Entry 7L5S (X-ray diffraction, 2.09 A resolution); this record covers chain A.

Chain A:
Protein: Trimethylamine-N-oxide reductase
Source organism: Haemophilus influenzae
Notes: EC 1.7.2.3
Reference sequence: A0A2S9RK57 (A0A2S9RK57_HAEIF); residues 41-825 here = UniProt positions 41-825
Amino-acid sequence (813 residues; row label = number of the first residue in the row):
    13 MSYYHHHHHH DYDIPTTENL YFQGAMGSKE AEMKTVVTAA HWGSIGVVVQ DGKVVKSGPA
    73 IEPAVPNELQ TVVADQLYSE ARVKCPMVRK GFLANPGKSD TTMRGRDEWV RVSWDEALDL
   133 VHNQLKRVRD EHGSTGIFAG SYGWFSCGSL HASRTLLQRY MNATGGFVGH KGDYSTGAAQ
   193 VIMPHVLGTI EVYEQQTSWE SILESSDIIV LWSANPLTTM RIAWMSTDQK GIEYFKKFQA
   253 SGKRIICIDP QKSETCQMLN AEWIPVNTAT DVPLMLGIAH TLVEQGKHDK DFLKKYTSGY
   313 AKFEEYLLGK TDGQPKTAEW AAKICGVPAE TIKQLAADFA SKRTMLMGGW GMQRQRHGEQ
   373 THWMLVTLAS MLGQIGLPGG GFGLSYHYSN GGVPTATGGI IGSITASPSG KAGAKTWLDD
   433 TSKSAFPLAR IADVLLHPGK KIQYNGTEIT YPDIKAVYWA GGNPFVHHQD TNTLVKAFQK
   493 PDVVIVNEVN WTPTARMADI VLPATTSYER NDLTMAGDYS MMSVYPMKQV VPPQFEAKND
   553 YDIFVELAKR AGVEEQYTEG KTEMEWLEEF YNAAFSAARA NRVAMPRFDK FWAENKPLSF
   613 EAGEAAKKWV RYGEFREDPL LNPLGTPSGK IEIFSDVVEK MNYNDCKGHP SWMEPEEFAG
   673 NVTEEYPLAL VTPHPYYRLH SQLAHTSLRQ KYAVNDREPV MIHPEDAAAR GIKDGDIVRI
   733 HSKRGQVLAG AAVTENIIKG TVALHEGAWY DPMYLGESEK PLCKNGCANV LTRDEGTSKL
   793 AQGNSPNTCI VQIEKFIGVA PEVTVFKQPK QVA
Unresolved in the structure: 13-43, 422-429, 769-770, 825
Sequence notes: initiating methionine (13); expression tag (14-40)
Small-molecule neighbours:
  - molybdopterin guanosine dinucleotide (MGD; 2-amino-5,6-dimercapto-7-methyl-3,7,8a,9-tetrahydro-8-oxa-1,3,9,10-tetraaza-anthracen-4-one guanosine dinucleotide), molecule 1: L81, W156, S187, W224, S225, A226, N227, T230, T231, M232, R233, I234, I260, D261, P262, Q263, S265, V278, T280, A281, D283, G361, W362, G363, M364, R366, Q367, H399, Y400, V683, P685, H686, P687, Y688, R690, L691, H692, E758, N799
  - molybdopterin guanosine dinucleotide (MGD), molecule 2: Y154, G155, W156, F157, S158, S165, Y186, S187, R366, A472, G473, G474, N475, H479, Q481, N499, E500, V501, N502, T504, A516, T517, R522, D552, T684, H686, L691, H692, S693, Q694, E758, N781, T784, P798
  - oxygen atom (O): Y154, W156, S187
What the authors report for this chain:
  - conformationally variable residues (side-chain flip): S187
  - contacts within the chain: D185-S187 (hydrogen bond), S187-Y205 (hydrogen bond)
  - catalytic residues: Y154 (from molecular simulation)
  - specificity-determining residues: R166, H182 (from molecular simulation)

In short:
Chain A binds oxygen atom and molybdopterin guanosine dinucleotide. The paper reports the catalytic residue
Y154; specificity determinants R166 and H182.
Chain A is Trimethylamine-N-oxide reductase (Haemophilus influenzae); the structure, Crystal Structure of
Haemophilus influenzae MtsZ at pH 5.5, was determined by X-ray diffraction, deposited together with 7L5I.
